9ASH - chains H and R of the 13 polymer chains in the assembly; structure by electron microscopy, 2.58 A resolution.

== Chain H ==
Molecule: CRISPR system Cms endoribonuclease Csm3
Organism: Lactococcus lactis subsp. lactis
Reference sequence: L0CEA3 (L0CEA3_LACLL); residues 1-214 here = UniProt positions 1-214
Chain sequence (214 residues; row label = number of the first residue in the row):
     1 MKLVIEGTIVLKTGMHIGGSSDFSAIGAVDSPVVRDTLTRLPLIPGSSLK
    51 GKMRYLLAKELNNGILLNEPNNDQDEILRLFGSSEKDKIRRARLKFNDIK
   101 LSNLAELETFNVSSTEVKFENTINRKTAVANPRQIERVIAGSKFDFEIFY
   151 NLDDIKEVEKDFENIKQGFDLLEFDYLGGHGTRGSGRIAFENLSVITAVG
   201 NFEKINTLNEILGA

== Chain R ==
Molecule: Crispr RNA
Sequence (37 nucleotides; each row starts with the number of its first residue):
     1 ACGAGAACGCAGCACCAGCUGUCCAACCUGAAGAAGA

== How chain H and chain R interact ==
Pairs across the interface - 47 pairs, chain H then chain R:
  His16(H) with U22(R), phosphate contact
  Ile17(H) with U22(R), phosphate contact
  Gly18(H) with G21(R), hydrogen bond to the sugar; U22(R), hydrogen bond to the phosphate
  Ser47(H) with G21(R), hydrogen bond to the phosphate
  Ser48(H) with U20(R), phosphate contact; G21(R), hydrogen bond to the phosphate; U22(R), phosphate contact
  Lys50(H) with C19(R), salt bridge to the phosphate
  Gly51(H) with U20(R), base contact
  Lys52(H) with U20(R), hydrogen bond to the base
  Arg54(H) with G18(R), hydrogen bond to the phosphate; C19(R), salt bridge to the phosphate
  Pro70(H) with G18(R), sugar contact; C19(R), sugar contact
  Phe81(H) with G18(R), phosphate contact; C19(R), phosphate contact
  Gly82(H) with G18(R), sugar contact
  Ser83(H) with A17(R), hydrogen bond to the sugar; G18(R), sugar contact
  Ser84(H) with A17(R), base contact; G18(R), hydrogen bond to the sugar
  Arg91(H) with A14(R), base contact
  Ala92(H) with G18(R), phosphate contact
  Lys118(H) with C27(R), salt bridge to the phosphate
  Phe119(H) with C27(R), sugar contact
  Glu120(H) with C27(R), phosphate contact
  Asn121(H) with A25(R), hydrogen bond to the sugar; A26(R), hydrogen bond to the sugar; C27(R), hydrogen bond to the base; C28(R), hydrogen bond to the sugar
  Thr122(H) with A25(R), hydrogen bond to the phosphate; A26(R), phosphate contact
  Ile123(H) with A26(R), hydrogen bond to the phosphate; C28(R), sugar contact
  Ala130(H) with C28(R), base contact
  Pro132(H) with C27(R), base contact
  Arg133(H) with A25(R), hydrogen bond to the sugar
  Tyr176(H) with C23(R), hydrogen bond to the phosphate
  Gly178(H) with U22(R), phosphate contact
  Gly179(H) with U22(R), hydrogen bond to the phosphate; C23(R), phosphate contact
  His180(H) with C23(R), phosphate contact
  Gly181(H) with C23(R), phosphate contact
  Thr182(H) with C24(R), hydrogen bond to the phosphate
  Arg183(H) with C24(R), salt bridge to the phosphate; A25(R), salt bridge to the phosphate
Interface residues without a listed pair, chain H (37 interface residues in all): Pro45, Tyr55, Asn71, Ile89, Arg125

== Overview ==
Chain H and chain R form an interface of 37 and 13 residues respectively; the contacts include 18 hydrogen
bonds and 5 salt bridges. Polar pairs include Lys52(H)-U20(R), Asn121(H)-C27(R) and Gly18(H)-G21(R).
Chain H is CRISPR system Cms endoribonuclease Csm3 (Lactococcus lactis subsp. lactis) and chain R is Crispr
RNA; the structure, Cryo-EM structure of the active Lactococcus lactis Csm bound to target in post-cleavage
stage, was determined by electron microscopy together with 9ASI from the same study.
